Entry 8E9G (electron microscopy, 2.60 A resolution); this record covers chains E and F of the 15 polymer chains in the assembly.

== Chain E ==
Molecule: NADH-quinone oxidoreductase subunit E
Source organism: Mycolicibacterium smegmatis MC2 155
Notes: EC 1.6.99.5
UniProtKB: A0QU32 (A0QU32_MYCS2); residues 1-245 here = UniProt positions 1-245
Amino-acid sequence (245 residues; each row starts with the number of its first residue):
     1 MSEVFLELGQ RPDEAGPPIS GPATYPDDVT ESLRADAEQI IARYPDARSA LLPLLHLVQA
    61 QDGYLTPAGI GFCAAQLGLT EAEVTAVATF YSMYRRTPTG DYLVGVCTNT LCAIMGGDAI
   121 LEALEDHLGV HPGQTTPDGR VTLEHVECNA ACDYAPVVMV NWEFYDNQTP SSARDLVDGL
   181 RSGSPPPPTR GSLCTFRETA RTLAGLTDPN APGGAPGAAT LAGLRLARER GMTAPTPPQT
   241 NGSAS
Unresolved in the structure: 1-5, 239-245

== Chain F ==
Molecule: NADH-quinone oxidoreductase subunit F
Source organism: Mycolicibacterium smegmatis MC2 155
Notes: EC 7.1.1.-
UniProtKB: A0QU31 (A0QU31_MYCS2); residue numbers follow UniProt; this construct covers 1-443
Amino-acid sequence (443 residues; each row starts with the number of its first residue):
     1 MTPLTPVLSR FWDEPEPWTL ETYRRHDGYQ GLQRALSMGP DDVIAFVKDS GLRGRGGAGF
    61 PTGTKWSFIP QERGDQPAGG PAAKPHYLVI NADESEPGTC KDIPLLLTTP HFLVEGAIIA
   121 AYAIRARHAF IYVRGEVLPV LRRLQAAVAE AYAAGYLGTD IMGSGFDLDL IVHAGAGAYI
   181 CGEETALLDS LEGRRGQPRL RPPFPAVAGL YACPTVVNNV ESIASVPPIM VNGVDWFRSM
   241 GSEKSPGFTL YSLSGHVTRP GQYEAPLGIT LRELLEYAGG VRAGHQLKFW TPGGSSTPLL
   301 TAEHLDVPLD YEGMASVGSM LGTKALQIFD ETTCVVRAVR RWTQFYAHES CGKCTPCREG
   361 TYWLAQIYAR LENGAGTEAD IDKLLDISDN IFGKSFCALG DGAASPIMSS IKHFRDEYVA
   421 HLDGGCPFDP HASTLMATEG AGV
Unresolved in the structure: 1, 437-443

== Chain E / chain F interface ==
Contacting residue pairs - 155 pairs, chain E then chain F:
  Arg43(E) with Ile171(F)
  Tyr44(E) with Phe130(F), hydrophobic; His173(F), hydrogen bond
  Pro45(E) with Tyr87(F); Phe130(F); Tyr211(F)
  Asp46(E) with Tyr211(F)
  Arg48(E) with Glu192(F); Gly193(F), hydrogen bond (side chain-backbone); Arg194(F)
  Ser49(E) with His173(F); Leu191(F), hydrogen bond (side chain-backbone); Glu192(F), hydrogen bond (backbone-backbone); Tyr211(F), hydrogen bond
  Leu51(E) with Gly193(F)
  Leu52(E) with Tyr132(F); His173(F); Gly175(F); Ala176(F); Ser190(F)
  Pro53(E) with His173(F)
  His56(E) with Ala174(F); Ala176(F)
  Ala86(E) with Arg195(F), hydrogen bond (backbone-side chain)
  Val87(E) with Gly193(F); Arg194(F); Arg195(F)
  Phe90(E) with Ile180(F), hydrophobic; Arg195(F); Gly196(F); Gln197(F); Cys351(F)
  Tyr91(E) with Ala176(F), hydrophobic; Gly177(F); Ala178(F), hydrophobic; Cys181(F), hydrophobic; Ser190(F); Arg194(F), hydrogen bond (side chain-backbone); Gly196(F), hydrogen bond (side chain-backbone)
  Ser92(E) with Gly177(F), hydrogen bond (backbone-backbone)
  Met93(E) with Gly135(F); Glu136(F); Gly177(F)
  Tyr94(E) with Ala176(F), hydrophobic
  Thr108(E) with Arg341(F), hydrogen bond (backbone-side chain)
  Asn109(E) with Pro97(F); Arg341(F); Trp342(F); Phe345(F)
  Thr110(E) with Ala338(F), hydrogen bond (side chain-backbone); Arg341(F); Trp342(F), hydrogen bond (side chain-backbone)
  Leu111(E) with Ser254(F); Gly255(F); Gln327(F)
  Ala113(E) with Arg337(F); Arg341(F)
  Ile114(E) with Phe329(F), hydrophobic; Thr333(F); Arg337(F); Ser433(F), hydrogen bond (backbone-side chain); Thr434(F)
  Met115(E) with Gly255(F); His256(F); Ser433(F); Thr434(F); Leu435(F)
  Gly116(E) with Thr434(F)
  Glu147(E) with Phe345(F); His348(F)
  Cys148(E) with Glu96(F); Pro97(F), hydrophobic; Gly98(F); Arg134(F), hydrogen bond (backbone-side chain)
  Asn149(E) with Arg134(F); Glu136(F), hydrogen bond (side chain-backbone); Val137(F)
  Ala150(E) with Glu94(F); Thr99(F); Cys100(F); Ile103(F), hydrophobic; Arg134(F)
  Ala151(E) with Cys100(F)
  Cys152(E) with Gly98(F), hydrogen bond (side chain-backbone); Cys100(F); Ser254(F)
  Asp153(E) with Cys100(F), hydrogen bond; Leu253(F); Ser254(F); Pro260(F); Gly261(F); Gln262(F), hydrogen bond
  Ala155(E) with Leu435(F)
  Met159(E) with Glu136(F)
  Asn161(E) with Leu138(F)
  Trp162(E) with Gly135(F); Glu136(F); Leu138(F), hydrogen bond (backbone-backbone); Pro139(F)
  Phe164(E) with Val137(F), hydrophobic; Pro139(F), hydrophobic
  Arg190(E) with Leu107(F); Pro139(F)
  Gly191(E) with Pro139(F)
  Ser192(E) with Arg142(F), hydrogen bond (backbone-side chain)
  Cys194(E) with Arg142(F)
  Thr199(E) with Leu138(F)
  Thr202(E) with Leu138(F); Leu141(F); Gln145(F)
  Leu203(E) with Gly135(F); Leu141(F), hydrophobic; Ala174(F)
  Gly205(E) with Gln145(F)
  Pro209(E) with Arg142(F); Gln145(F); Ala146(F)
  Ala211(E) with Arg142(F); Arg143(F)
  Gly213(E) with Arg143(F), hydrogen bond (backbone-side chain)
  Gly214(E) with Trp18(F); Arg143(F), hydrogen bond (backbone-side chain)
  Ala219(E) with Pro260(F); Gly261(F); Gln262(F), hydrogen bond (backbone-backbone)
  Thr220(E) with Trp12(F); Pro104(F); Gln262(F)
  Leu221(E) with Trp12(F), hydrophobic; Asp13(F)
  Ala222(E) with Pro260(F); Tyr263(F), hydrophobic
  Gly223(E) with Leu4(F); Gln262(F), hydrogen bond (backbone-backbone); Tyr263(F)
  Leu224(E) with Pro6(F), hydrophobic; Ser9(F); Arg10(F); Trp12(F); Asp13(F)
  Ala227(E) with Leu4(F); Pro6(F), hydrophobic
  Arg228(E) with Arg10(F), hydrogen bond (side chain-backbone); Asp13(F)
  Arg230(E) with Tyr277(F)
  Met232(E) with Pro3(F); Leu4(F), hydrogen bond (side chain-backbone); Tyr277(F), hydrophobic
  Ala234(E) with Thr5(F); Pro6(F)
  Pro235(E) with Thr5(F); Trp236(F)
  Thr236(E) with Trp236(F), hydrogen bond (backbone-side chain); Ser239(F), hydrogen bond
  Pro238(E) with Asn232(F)
Also at the interface, not in a pair above, chain E (73 interface residues in all): Thr89, Asp118, Pro156, Glu163, Thr207, Ala215, Pro216, Leu226, Thr233, Pro237
Also at the interface, not in a pair above, chain F (81 interface residues in all): Val7, Ser95, Thr108, Met240, Arg259, Glu276

== Overview ==
Chain E and chain F form an interface of 73 and 81 residues respectively, with 28 hydrogen bonds. Polar
contacts include Tyr44(E)-His173(F), Arg48(E)-Gly193(F) and Ser49(E)-Leu191(F).
Here chain E is NADH-quinone oxidoreductase subunit E and chain F is NADH-quinone oxidoreductase subunit F,
both from Mycolicibacterium smegmatis MC2 155. Entry 8E9G (Mycobacterial respiratory complex I with both
quinone positions modelled) was determined by electron microscopy, deposited together with 8E9H and 8E9I.
